PDB entry 8RED | electron microscopy, 3.90 A resolution | chains N and D of the 9 polymer chains in the assembly

# Chain N
Molecule: 46-nt DNA strand
From: Klebsiella oxytoca
Sequence (46 nucleotides; numbered -29 to 24; 8 numbers in that range are skipped by the numbering (no residue carries them; nothing is unmodelled there); the number before each row is that of its first residue; numbers below 1 keep their minus sign (DG-29 is residue -29)):
   -29 GCTGGCACGACTTTTGCACTCG
     1 ATATCGCATGCTGTTGCACATTCA

# Chain D
Molecule: DNA-directed RNA polymerase subunit beta'
From: Escherichia coli K-12
Reference sequence: P0A8T7 (RPOC_ECOLI); numbering as in UniProt (aligned over 4-1376)
Sequence (1373 residues; row label = number of the first residue in the row):
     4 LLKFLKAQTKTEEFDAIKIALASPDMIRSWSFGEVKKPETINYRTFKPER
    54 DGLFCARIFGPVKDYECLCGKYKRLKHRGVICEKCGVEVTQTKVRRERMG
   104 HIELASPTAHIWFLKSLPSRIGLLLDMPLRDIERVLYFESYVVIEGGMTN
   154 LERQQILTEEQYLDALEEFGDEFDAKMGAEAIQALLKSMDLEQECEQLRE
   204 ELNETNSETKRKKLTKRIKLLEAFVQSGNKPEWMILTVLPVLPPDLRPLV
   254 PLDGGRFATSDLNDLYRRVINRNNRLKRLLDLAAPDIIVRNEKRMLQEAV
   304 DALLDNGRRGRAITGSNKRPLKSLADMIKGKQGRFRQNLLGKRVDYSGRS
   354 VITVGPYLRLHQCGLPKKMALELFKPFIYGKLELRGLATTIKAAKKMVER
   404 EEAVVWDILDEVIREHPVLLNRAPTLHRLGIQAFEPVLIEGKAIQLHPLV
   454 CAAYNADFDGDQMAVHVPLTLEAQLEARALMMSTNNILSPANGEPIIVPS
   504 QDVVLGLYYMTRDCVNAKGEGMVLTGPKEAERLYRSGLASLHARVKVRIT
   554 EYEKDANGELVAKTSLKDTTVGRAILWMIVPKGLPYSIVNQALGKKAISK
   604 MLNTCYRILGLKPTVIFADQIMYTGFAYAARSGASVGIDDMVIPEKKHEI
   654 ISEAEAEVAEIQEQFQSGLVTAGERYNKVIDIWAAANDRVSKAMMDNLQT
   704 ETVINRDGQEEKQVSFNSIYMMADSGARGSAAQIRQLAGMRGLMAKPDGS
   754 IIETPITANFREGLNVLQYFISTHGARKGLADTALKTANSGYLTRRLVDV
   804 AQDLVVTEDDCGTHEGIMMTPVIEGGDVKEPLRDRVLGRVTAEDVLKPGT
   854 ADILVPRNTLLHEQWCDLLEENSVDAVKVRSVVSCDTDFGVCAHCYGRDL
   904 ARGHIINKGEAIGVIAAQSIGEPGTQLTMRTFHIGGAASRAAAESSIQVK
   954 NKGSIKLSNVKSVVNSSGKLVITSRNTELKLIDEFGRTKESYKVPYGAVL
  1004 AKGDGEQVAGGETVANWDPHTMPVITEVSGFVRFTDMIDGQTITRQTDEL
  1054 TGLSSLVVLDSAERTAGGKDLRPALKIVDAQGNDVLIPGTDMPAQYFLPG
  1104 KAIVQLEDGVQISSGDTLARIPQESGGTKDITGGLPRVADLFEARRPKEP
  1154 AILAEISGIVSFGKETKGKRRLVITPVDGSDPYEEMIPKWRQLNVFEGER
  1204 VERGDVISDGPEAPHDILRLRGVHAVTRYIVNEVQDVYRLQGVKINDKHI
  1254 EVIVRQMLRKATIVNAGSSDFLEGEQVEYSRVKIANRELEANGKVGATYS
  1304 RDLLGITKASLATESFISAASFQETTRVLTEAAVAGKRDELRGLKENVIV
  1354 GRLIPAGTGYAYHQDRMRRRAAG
Unresolved in the structure: 933-944, 1050-1056, 1068-1074, 1089-1096, 1127-1135
Metal / ion sites: Zn2+ site 1: Cys70, Leu71, Cys88; Mg2+: Asp462, Asp464 (shared with 1 residue of chain R); Zn2+ site 2: Cys888, Cys898
Curated features (UniProtKB/Swiss-Prot):
  - binding site (Zn(2+)): Cys70, Cys72, Cys85, Cys88, Cys814, Cys888, Cys895, Cys898
  - binding site (Mg(2+)): Asp460, Asp462, Asp464
  - modified residue: Lys983 (N6-acetyllysine)
  - mutagenesis: Gln504 (Q504P: Resistant to antibiotics salinamide A and B), Asn690 (N690D: Resistant to antibiotics salinamide A and B), Met697 (M697V: Resistant to antibiotics salinamide A and B), Ala735 (A735T: Resistant to antibiotics salinamide A and B), Arg738 (R738C/H/P/S: Resistant to antibiotics salinamide A and B), Ala748 (A748E: Resistant to antibiotics salinamide A and B), Pro758 (P758S/T: Resistant to antibiotics salinamide A and B), Phe763 (F763C: Resistant to antibiotics salinamide A and B), Ser775 (S775A: Resistant to antibiotics salinamide A and B), Ala779 (A779T/V: Resistant to antibiotics salinamide A and B), Arg780 (R780C: Resistant to antibiotics salinamide A and B), Gly782 (G782A/C: Resistant to antibiotics salinamide A and B), 1 further mutagenesis entry in UniProt

# How chain N and chain D interact
Pairs across the interface (12):
  DT-10(N) - Arg281(D)  salt bridge to the phosphate
  DT-10(N) - Leu285(D)  phosphate contact
  DG-8(N) - Arg278(D)  base contact
  DC11(N) - Arg1148(D)  hydrogen bond to the phosphate
  DT12(N) - Arg1148(D)  salt bridge to the phosphate
  DT14(N) - Leu120(D)  sugar contact
  DG16(N) - Arg133(D)  salt bridge to the phosphate
  DA20(N) - Lys1172(D)  hydrogen bond to the phosphate
  DT21(N) - Thr1169(D)  phosphate contact
  DT21(N) - Lys1170(D)  phosphate contact
  DT21(N) - Gly1171(D)  hydrogen bond to the phosphate
  DT21(N) - Lys1172(D)  hydrogen bond to the phosphate

# Overview
8 residues of chain N and 10 residues of chain D are in contact, with 4 hydrogen bonds and 3 salt bridges.
Polar contacts include DC11(N)-Arg1148(D), DA20(N)-Lys1172(D) and DT21(N)-Gly1171(D). From UniProt: 8
Zn2+-binding residues, 3 Mg2+-binding residues and 13 mutagenesis sites on chain D.
Here chain N is a 46-nt DNA strand (Klebsiella oxytoca) and chain D is DNA-directed RNA polymerase subunit
beta' (Escherichia coli K-12). Entry 8RED (Cryo-EM structure of bacterial RNA polymerase-sigma54 initial
transcribing complex - 8nt complex) was determined by electron microscopy (same publication as 8RE4, 8REA,
8REB, 8REC and 8REE).
